PDB entry 5GJB | X-ray diffraction, 1.70 A resolution | chains A and B

# Chain A
Molecule: NS3 helicase
From: Zika virus (strain Mr 766)
UniProtKB: A0A142DS38 (A0A142DS38_ZIKV); residues 172-617 here correspond to UniProt positions 1674-2119 (UniProt number = residue number + 1502)
Chain sequence (450 residues; row label = number of the first residue in the row):
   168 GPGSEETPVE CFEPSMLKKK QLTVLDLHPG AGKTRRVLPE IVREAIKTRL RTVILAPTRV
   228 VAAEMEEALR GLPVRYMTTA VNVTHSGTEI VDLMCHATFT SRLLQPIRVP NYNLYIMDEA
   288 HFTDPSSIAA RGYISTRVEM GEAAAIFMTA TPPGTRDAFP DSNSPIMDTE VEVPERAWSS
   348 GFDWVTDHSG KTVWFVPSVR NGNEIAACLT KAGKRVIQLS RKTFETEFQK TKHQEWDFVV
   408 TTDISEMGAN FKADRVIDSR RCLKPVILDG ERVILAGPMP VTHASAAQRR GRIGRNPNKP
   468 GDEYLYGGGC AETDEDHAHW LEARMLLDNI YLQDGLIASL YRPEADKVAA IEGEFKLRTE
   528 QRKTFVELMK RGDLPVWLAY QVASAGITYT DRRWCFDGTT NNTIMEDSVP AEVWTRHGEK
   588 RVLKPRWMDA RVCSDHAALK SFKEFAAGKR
Not modelled in the structure: 168-177
Differences from the reference sequence: expression tag (168-171)
What the authors report for this chain:
  - conformationally variable residues (helix shift): Ser365 to Ala379, Thr390 to His400, Arg525 to Lys537, Asp602 to Gly615
  - contacts within the chain: Asp410-Lys431 (salt bridge)
  - binding site for the 7-nt RNA strand (chain B): Thr265, Asp410, Lys431
  - catalytic residues: Lys200 (proposed by the authors, not directly observed)

# Chain B
Molecule: 7-nt RNA strand
Sequence (7 nucleotides; each row starts with the number of its first residue):
     1 AGAUCAA
Not modelled in the structure: 6-7

# Chain A / chain B interface
Contacting residue pairs (35; chain A residue first):
  Thr225(A) - A3(B)  phosphate contact
  Thr225(A) - U4(B)  phosphate contact
  Arg226(A) - U4(B)  hydrogen bond to the phosphate
  Arg226(A) - C5(B)  salt bridge to the phosphate
  Thr245(A) - C5(B)  hydrogen bond to the phosphate
  Cys262(A) - U4(B)  sugar contact
  Ala264(A) - A3(B)  sugar contact
  Ala264(A) - U4(B)  sugar contact
  Thr265(A) - U4(B)  hydrogen bond to the sugar
  Thr265(A) - C5(B)  sugar contact
  Phe289(A) - G2(B)  sugar contact
  Asp291(A) - G2(B)  hydrogen bond to the base
  Asp291(A) - A3(B)  sugar contact
  Pro364(A) - A1(B)  sugar contact
  Ser365(A) - A1(B)  phosphate contact
  Val366(A) - A1(B)  hydrogen bond to the phosphate
  Ser387(A) - G2(B)  phosphate contact
  Arg388(A) - G2(B)  hydrogen bond to the phosphate
  Arg388(A) - A3(B)  salt bridge to the phosphate
  Arg388(A) - U4(B)  salt bridge to the phosphate
  Thr409(A) - A1(B)  hydrogen bond to the phosphate
  Thr409(A) - G2(B)  hydrogen bond to the phosphate
  Asp410(A) - A1(B)  hydrogen bond to the sugar
  Asp410(A) - G2(B)  sugar contact
  Ile411(A) - G2(B)  sugar contact
  Ile411(A) - A3(B)  phosphate contact
  Leu430(A) - A1(B)  sugar contact
  Lys431(A) - A1(B)  hydrogen bond to the base
  Lys431(A) - G2(B)  sugar contact
  Pro432(A) - A1(B)  base contact
  Leu442(A) - A1(B)  base contact
  His486(A) - A1(B)  base contact
  Lys537(A) - C5(B)  hydrogen bond to the sugar
  Asp540(A) - C5(B)  base contact
  Arg598(A) - A1(B)  base contact
Also at the interface, not in a pair above, chain A (28 interface residues in all): Pro224, Met244, Thr246, Pro292

# Summary
28 residues of chain A face 5 of chain B across their interface, with 11 hydrogen bonds and 3 salt bridges.
Among the polar pairs are Asp291(A)-G2(B), Lys431(A)-A1(B) and Thr265(A)-U4(B). The paper reports the
catalytic residue Lys200(A); a binding site for the 7-nt RNA strand (chain B) at Thr265(A), Asp410(A) and
Lys431(A).
Here chain A is NS3 helicase (Zika virus (strain Mr 766)) and chain B is a 7-nt RNA strand. Entry 5GJB (Zika
virus NS3 helicase in complex with ssRNA) was determined by X-ray diffraction, deposited together with 5GJC.
